PDB entry 6KQH | X-ray diffraction, 3.18 A resolution | chains C and F of the 9 polymer chains in the assembly

[Chain C]
Name: DNA-directed RNA polymerase subunit beta
Organism: Thermus thermophilus (strain HB8 / ATCC 27634 / DSM 579)
Notes: EC 2.7.7.6
UniProtKB: Q8RQE9 (RPOB_THET8); residue numbers follow UniProt; this construct covers 1-1119
Chain sequence (1119 residues; row label = number of the first residue in the row):
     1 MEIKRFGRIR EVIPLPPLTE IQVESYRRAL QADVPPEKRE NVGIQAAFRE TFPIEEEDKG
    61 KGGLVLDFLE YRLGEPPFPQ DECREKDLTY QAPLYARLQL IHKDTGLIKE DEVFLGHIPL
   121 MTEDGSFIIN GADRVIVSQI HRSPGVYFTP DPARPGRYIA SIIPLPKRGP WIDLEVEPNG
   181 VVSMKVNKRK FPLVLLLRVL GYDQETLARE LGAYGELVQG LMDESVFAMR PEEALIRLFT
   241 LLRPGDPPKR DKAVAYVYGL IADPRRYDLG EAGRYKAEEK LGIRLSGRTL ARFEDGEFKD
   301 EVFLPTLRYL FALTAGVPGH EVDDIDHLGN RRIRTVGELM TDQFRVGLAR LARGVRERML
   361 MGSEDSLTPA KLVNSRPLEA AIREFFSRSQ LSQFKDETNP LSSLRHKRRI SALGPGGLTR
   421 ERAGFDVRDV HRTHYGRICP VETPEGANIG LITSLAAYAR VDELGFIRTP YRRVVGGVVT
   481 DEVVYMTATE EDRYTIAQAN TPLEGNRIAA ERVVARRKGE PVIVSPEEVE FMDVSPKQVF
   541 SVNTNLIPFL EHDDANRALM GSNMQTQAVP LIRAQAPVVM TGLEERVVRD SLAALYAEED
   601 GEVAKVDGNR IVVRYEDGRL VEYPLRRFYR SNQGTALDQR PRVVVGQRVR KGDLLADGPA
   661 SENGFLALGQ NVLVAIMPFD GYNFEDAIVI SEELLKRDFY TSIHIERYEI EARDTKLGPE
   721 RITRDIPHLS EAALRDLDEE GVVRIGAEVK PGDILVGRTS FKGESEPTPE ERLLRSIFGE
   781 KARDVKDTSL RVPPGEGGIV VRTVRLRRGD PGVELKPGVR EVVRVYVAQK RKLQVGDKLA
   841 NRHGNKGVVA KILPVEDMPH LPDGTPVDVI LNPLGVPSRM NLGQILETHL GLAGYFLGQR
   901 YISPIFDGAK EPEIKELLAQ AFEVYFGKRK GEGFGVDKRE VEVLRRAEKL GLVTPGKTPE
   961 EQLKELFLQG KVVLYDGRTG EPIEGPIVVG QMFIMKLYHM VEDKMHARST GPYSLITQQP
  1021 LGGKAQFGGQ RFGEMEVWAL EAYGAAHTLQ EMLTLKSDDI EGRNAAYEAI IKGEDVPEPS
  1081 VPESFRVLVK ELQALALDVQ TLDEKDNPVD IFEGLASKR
Disordered / not traced: 57-62, 1119

[Chain F]
Name: RNA polymerase sigma factor SigA
Organism: Thermus thermophilus (strain HB8 / ATCC 27634 / DSM 579)
UniProtKB: Q5SKW1 (Q5SKW1_THET8); residue numbers follow UniProt; this construct covers 1-423
Chain sequence (443 residues; numbered -19 to 423; the number before each row is that of its first residue; numbers below 1 keep their minus sign (Met-19 is residue -19)):
   -19 MGSSHHHHHH SSGLVPRGSH MKKSKRKNAQ AQEAQETEVL VQEEAEELPE FPEGEPDPDL
    41 EDPDLTLEDD LLDLPEEGEG LDLEEEEEDL PIPKISTSDP VRQYLHEIGQ VPLLTLEEEV
   101 ELARKVEEGM EAIKKLSEIT GLDPDLIREV VRAKILGSAR VRHIPGLKET LDPKTVEEID
   161 QKLKSLPKEH KRYLHIAREG EAARQHLIEA NLRLVVSIAK KYTGRGLSFL DLIQEGNQGL
   221 IRAVEKFEYK RRFKFSTYAT WWIRQAINRA IADQARTIRI PVHMVETINK LSRTARQLQQ
   281 ELGREPTYEE IAEAMGPGWD AKRVEETLKI AQEPVSLETP IGDEKDSFYG DFIPDEHLPS
   341 PVDAATQSLL SEELEKALSK LSEREAMVLK LRKGLIDGRE HTLEEVGAFF GVTRERIRQI
   401 ENKALRKLKY HESRTRKLRD FLD
Disordered / not traced: -19 to 77, 320-328
Construct notes: initiating methionine (-19); expression tag (-18 to 0)
Bound ions: Mg2+: Ala292, Gly296

[Chain C / chain F interface]
Residue-residue contacts (68; chain C residue first):
  Phe114(C) with Gln279(F); Gly283(F)
  His117(C) with Gly283(F)
  Arg243(C) with Arg82(F)
  Pro244(C) with Arg82(F), hydrogen bond (backbone-side chain)
  Arg353(C) with Thr203(F), hydrogen bond
  Glu357(C) with Lys201(F)
  Met361(C) with Lys201(F); Arg244(F)
  Ala370(C) with Gln280(F), hydrogen bond (backbone-side chain)
  Val373(C) with Gln280(F), hydrogen bond (backbone-side chain)
  Asn374(C) with Arg276(F)
  Ser375(C) with Gln279(F), hydrogen bond
  Arg376(C) with Arg276(F); Gln279(F); Glu285(F), salt bridge
  His728(C) with Asp423(F)
  Pro769(C) with Lys373(F); Gly374(F); Leu375(F), hydrophobic
  Glu770(C) with Leu350(F); Ser351(F), hydrogen bond; Leu354(F); Leu375(F)
  Arg772(C) with Glu380(F), salt bridge
  Leu773(C) with Leu354(F), hydrophobic; Lys373(F); Leu375(F), hydrophobic
  Leu774(C) with Leu418(F); Phe421(F), hydrophobic
  Arg775(C) with Leu422(F)
  Ser776(C) with Lys373(F), hydrogen bond; Leu405(F)
  Ile777(C) with Leu408(F), hydrophobic; Lys409(F)
  Phe778(C) with Glu412(F); Leu418(F); Arg419(F); Leu422(F), hydrophobic
  Arg808(C) with Glu305(F), salt bridge
  Glu814(C) with Thr287(F); Tyr288(F), hydrogen bond (side chain-backbone); Glu289(F)
  Leu815(C) with Tyr288(F), hydrogen bond (backbone-side chain)
  Lys816(C) with Tyr288(F)
  Pro817(C) with Tyr288(F); Lys309(F)
  Gly818(C) with Glu305(F), hydrogen bond (backbone-side chain)
  Thr1010(C) with Val342(F)
  Pro1012(C) with Pro334(F), hydrophobic
  Tyr1013(C) with Pro334(F); Asp335(F), hydrogen bond (backbone-backbone); Pro341(F)
  Leu1015(C) with Ile333(F), hydrophobic; Asp335(F)
  Gln1018(C) with Asp335(F), hydrogen bond; Leu338(F)
  Leu1021(C) with Asp331(F); Pro334(F), hydrophobic
  Ile1060(C) with Leu338(F), hydrophobic
  Arg1063(C) with Pro341(F)
  Asn1064(C) with Pro341(F)
  Tyr1067(C) with Pro341(F); Val342(F); Ala345(F), hydrophobic
  Glu1068(C) with Ser348(F), hydrogen bond
  Ile1071(C) with Ala345(F), hydrophobic
  Lys1072(C) with Glu352(F), salt bridge
Also at the interface, not in a pair above, chain C (50 interface residues in all): Tyr95, Leu360, Glu379, Arg713, Thr768, Val819, Ser1014, Gly1022, Gln1026
Also at the interface, not in a pair above, chain F (54 interface residues in all): Lys200, Arg284, Pro286, Leu308, Gln312, Gly330, Phe332, Pro339, Ser340, Ala344, Gln347, Leu349, Leu358, Leu369

[In short]
50 residues of chain C face 54 of chain F across their interface, with 13 hydrogen bonds and 4 salt bridges.
Polar contacts include Arg376(C)-Glu285(F), Arg772(C)-Glu380(F) and Arg808(C)-Glu305(F). Ala292(F) and
Gly296(F) coordinate Mg2+.
Chain C is DNA-directed RNA polymerase subunit beta and chain F is RNA polymerase sigma factor SigA, both from
Thermus thermophilus (strain HB8 / ATCC 27634 / DSM 579); the structure, Thermus thermophilus initial
transcription complex comprising sigma A and 5'-OH RNA of 7 nt, was determined by X-ray diffraction, deposited
together with 6KQD, 6KQE, 6KQF, 6KQG, 6KQL, 6KQM and 6 further entries.
